1EVW - chains O and A of the 6 polymer chains in the assembly; structure by X-ray diffraction, 3.10 A resolution.

[Chain O]
Molecule: 8-nt DNA strand
Sequence (8 nucleotides; each row starts with the number of its first residue):
    13 GGTAGCCA
Metal / ion sites: Mg2+: DG13 (shared with Asn-119(A) of chain A; 1 residue of chain F)

[Chain A]
Name: I-ppoi homing endonuclease
Organism: Physarum polycephalum
UniProt: Q94702 (PPO1_PHYPO); residues 1-163 here = UniProt positions 1-163
Chain sequence (163 residues; each row starts with the number of its first residue):
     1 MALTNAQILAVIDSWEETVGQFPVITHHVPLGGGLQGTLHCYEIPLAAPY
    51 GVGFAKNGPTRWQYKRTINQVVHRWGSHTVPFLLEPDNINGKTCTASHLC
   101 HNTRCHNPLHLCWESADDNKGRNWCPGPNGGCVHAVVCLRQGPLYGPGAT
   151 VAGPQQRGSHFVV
Unresolved in the structure: 1
Sequence notes: engineered mutation Ala-116 (Leu in Q94702)
Metal / ion sites: Zn2+ site 1: Cys-41, Cys-100, Cys-105, His-110; Mg2+: Asn-119 (shared with 1 residue of chain F; DG13(O) of chain O); Zn2+ site 2: Cys-125, Cys-132, His-134, Cys-138
Reported in the primary citation:
  - binding site for the 8-nt DNA strand (chain O): Arg-74
  - binding site for the 12-nt DNA strand: Lys-120 (proposed by the authors, not directly observed)
  - binding site for the 12-nt DNA strand: Lys-120
  - catalytic residues: Asn-119 (proposed by the authors, not directly observed)

[How chain O and chain A interact]
Pairs across the interface (16; chain O residue first):
  DG13(O) with Arg-61(A), sugar contact; Thr-95(A), phosphate contact; Ala-96(A), hydrogen bond to the phosphate; Ser-97(A), phosphate contact; His-98(A), salt bridge to the phosphate; Asn-119(A), hydrogen bond to the phosphate
  DG14(O) with Arg-61(A), salt bridge to the phosphate; Thr-79(A), phosphate contact; Thr-95(A), phosphate contact; Ala-96(A), hydrogen bond to the phosphate; Trp-113(A), phosphate contact
  DT15(O) with Gly-76(A), phosphate contact
  DA16(O) with Asn-57(A), base contact; Gln-63(A), hydrogen bond to the base; Arg-74(A), base contact
  DG17(O) with Arg-74(A), hydrogen bond to the base
Also at the interface, not in a pair above, chain A (14 interface residues in all): Trp-75, His-78

[Overview]
5 residues of chain O and 14 residues of chain A are in contact; the contacts include 5 hydrogen bonds and 2
salt bridges. Polar contacts include DA16(O)/Gln-63(A), DG17(O)/Arg-74(A) and DG13(O)/Ala-96(A). From the
paper: the catalytic residue Asn-119(A); a binding site for the 8-nt DNA strand (chain O) at Arg-74(A).
Chain O is an 8-nt DNA strand and chain A is I-ppoi homing endonuclease (Physarum polycephalum); the
structure, L116A mutant of the homing endonuclease I-ppoi complexed to homing site DNA, was determined by
X-ray diffraction.
